PDB entry 3SK9 | X-ray diffraction, 1.80 A resolution | chain A

== Chain A ==
Name: Putative uncharacterized protein TTHB187
Source organism: Thermus thermophilus HB8
UniProtKB: Q53VY2 (Q53VY2_THET8); numbering as in UniProt (aligned over 6-260)
Amino-acid sequence (265 residues; row label = number of the first residue in the row; numbers below 1 keep their minus sign (Met-4 is residue -4)):
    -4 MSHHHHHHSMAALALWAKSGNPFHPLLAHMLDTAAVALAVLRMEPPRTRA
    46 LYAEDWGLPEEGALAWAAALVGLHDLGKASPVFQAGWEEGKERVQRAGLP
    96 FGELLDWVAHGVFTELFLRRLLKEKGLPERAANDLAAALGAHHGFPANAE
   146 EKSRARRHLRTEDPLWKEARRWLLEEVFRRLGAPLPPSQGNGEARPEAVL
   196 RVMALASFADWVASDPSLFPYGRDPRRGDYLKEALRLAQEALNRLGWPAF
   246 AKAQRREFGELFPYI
Unresolved in the structure: -4 to 3, 81-101, 183-188
Sequence notes: expression tag (-4 to 5)
UniProt features mapped onto this chain:
  - binding site (a divalent metal cation): His24, His69, Asp70, Asp205
  - mutagenesis: His24 (H24A: Loss of endonuclease activity), His69 (H69A: Loss of endonuclease activity), Asp70 (D70A: Loss of endonuclease activity), Lys73 (K73A: Loss of endonuclease activity), His105 (H105A: Loss of endonuclease activity), His137 (H137A: Loss of endonuclease activity), His138 (H138A: Loss of endonuclease activity), Asp205 (D205A: Loss of endonuclease activity)
From the paper describing this entry:
  - mutagenesis - K73A, H105A, S209A: decreased stability
  - mutagenesis - H69A, K73A, H105A: abolished catalytic activity
  - mutagenesis - W102A, S209A: decreased catalytic activity
  - mutagenesis - S202A: unchanged catalytic activity
  - catalytic residues: Lys73 (proposed by the authors, not directly observed)

== In short ==
From UniProt: 4 divalent metal cation-binding residues and 8 mutagenesis sites. From the paper: the catalytic
residue Lys73; K73A, H105A and S209A reduce stability; 6 substitutions were tested in all.
Chain A is Putative uncharacterized protein TTHB187 (Thermus thermophilus HB8); the structure, Crystal
structure of the Thermus thermophilus cas3 HD domain, was determined by X-ray diffraction, deposited together
with 3SKD.
